Entry 3ZIJ (X-ray diffraction, 1.40 A resolution); this record covers chain A.

== Chain A ==
Protein: Thioredoxin
Source organism: Bacillus cereus
UniProtKB: Q819J1 (Q819J1_BACCR); residues 1-78 here = UniProt positions 1-78
Amino-acid sequence (78 residues; numbered 1 to 78; the number before each row is that of its first residue):
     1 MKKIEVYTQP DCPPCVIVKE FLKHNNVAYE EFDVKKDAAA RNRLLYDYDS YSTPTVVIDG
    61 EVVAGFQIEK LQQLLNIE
Not modelled in the structure: 77-78
Disulfides: Cys12-Cys15
What the authors report for this chain:
  - mutagenesis - T8A: decreased stability in response to below pH 5.4
  - catalytic residues: Cys12, Cys15 (proposed by the authors, not directly observed)
  - contacts within the chain: Gln9-Cys15
  - mutagenesis - T8A: decreased catalytic activity on insulin

== In short ==
The paper reports catalytic residues Cys12 and Cys15; T8A reduces stability in response to below pH 5.4.
Chain A is Thioredoxin (Bacillus cereus); the structure, Crystal structure of the thioredoxin-like protein
BC3987, was determined by X-ray diffraction, deposited together with 3ZIT.
